PDB entry 9C9M | electron microscopy, 2.01 A resolution | chains I and K of the 12 polymer chains in the assembly

# Chain I (and K)
Protein: Integrase
Organism: Human immunodeficiency virus 1
Notes: EC 2.7.7.-, 3.1.-.-; chain K of this document is another copy of the same molecule, construct and numbering; everything in this record applies to it too
UniProt: P12497 (POL_HV1N5); residues 1-288 here correspond to UniProt positions 1148-1435 (UniProt number = residue number + 1147)
Sequence (358 residues; numbered -69 to 288; the number before each row is that of its first residue; numbers below 1 keep their minus sign (Met-69 is residue -69)):
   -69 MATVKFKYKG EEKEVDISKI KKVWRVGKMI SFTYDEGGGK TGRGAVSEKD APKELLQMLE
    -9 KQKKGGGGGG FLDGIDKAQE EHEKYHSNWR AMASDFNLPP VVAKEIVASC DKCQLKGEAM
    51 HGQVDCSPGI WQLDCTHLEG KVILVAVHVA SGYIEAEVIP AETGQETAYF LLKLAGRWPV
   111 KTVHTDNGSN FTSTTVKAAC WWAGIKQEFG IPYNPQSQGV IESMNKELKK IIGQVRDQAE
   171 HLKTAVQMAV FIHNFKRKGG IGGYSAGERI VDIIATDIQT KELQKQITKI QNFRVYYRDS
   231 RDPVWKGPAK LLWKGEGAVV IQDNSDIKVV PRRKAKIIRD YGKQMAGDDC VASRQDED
Unresolved in the structure: -69 to 0, 229-235, 269-288 (chain K: -69 to 1, 45-56, 140-148, 229-234, 271-288)
Construct notes: initiating methionine (-69); expression tag (-68 to 0)
Ion coordination: Zn2+: His12, His16, Cys40, Cys43; Mg2+ site 1: Asp64, Asp116 (together with Dolutegravir); Mg2+ site 2: Asp64, Glu152 (together with Dolutegravir)
Ligand contacts: Dolutegravir (DLU; (4R,12aS)-N-(2,4-difluorobenzyl)-7-hydroxy-4-methyl-6,8-dioxo-3,4,6,8,12,12a-hexahydro-2H-pyrido[1',2':4,5]pyrazino[2,1-b][1,3]oxazine-9-carboxamide): Asp64, Cys65, Asp116, Asn117, Gly118, Tyr143, Pro145, Gln146, Glu152
Swiss-Prot annotation at these positions:
  - zinc finger: Asp3 to Gln44 (Integrase-type)
  - DNA-binding region: Phe223 to Asp270 (Integrase-type)
  - binding site (Zn(2+)): His12, His16, Cys40, Cys43
  - binding site (Mg(2+)): Asp64, Asp116, Glu152
Reported in the primary citation:
  - catalytic residues: Asp64, Glu152
  - catalytic residues: Asp116 (citing earlier work)
  - mutagenesis - D64N/D116N (>1000-fold), Y271R, Q274L, A276P, G277Q, D279R: decreased catalytic activity
  - mutagenesis - D279E: unchanged catalytic activity

# Interface between chain I and chain K
Pairs across the interface - 51 pairs, chain I then chain K:
  Tyr83(I) - Arg107(K)  hydrogen bond (side chain-backbone)
  Glu85(I) - Arg107(K)  salt bridge
  Ala86(I) - Arg107(K)  hydrogen bond (backbone-side chain)
  Glu87(I) - Lys103(K)  salt bridge
  Tyr99(I) - Lys173(K)
  Tyr99(I) - Gln177(K)
  Leu102(I) - Thr174(K)
  Lys103(I) - Lys103(K)
  Lys103(I) - Gln177(K)
  Ala105(I) - Phe181(K)
  Ala105(I) - Phe185(K)
  Gly106(I) - Val180(K)
  Gly106(I) - Phe181(K)
  Gly106(I) - Asn184(K)  hydrogen bond (backbone-side chain)
  Gly106(I) - Phe185(K)
  Arg107(I) - Tyr83(K)  hydrogen bond (backbone-side chain)
  Arg107(I) - Glu85(K)  salt bridge
  Arg107(I) - Ala86(K)  hydrogen bond (side chain-backbone)
  Arg107(I) - Gln177(K)  hydrogen bond
  Arg107(I) - Val180(K)
  Arg107(I) - Phe185(K)
  Trp108(I) - Trp108(K)  hydrophobic
  Trp108(I) - Phe185(K)
  Pro109(I) - Phe185(K)
  Trp132(I) - Gln168(K)  hydrogen bond
  Trp132(I) - Met178(K)
  Trp132(I) - Phe181(K)  hydrophobic
  Ala133(I) - Phe181(K)
  Gln168(I) - Trp132(K)  hydrogen bond
  Lys173(I) - Tyr99(K)
  Thr174(I) - Leu102(K)
  Gln177(I) - Tyr99(K)
  Gln177(I) - Lys103(K)
  Gln177(I) - Arg107(K)  hydrogen bond
  Met178(I) - Trp132(K)
  Val180(I) - Arg107(K)
  Phe181(I) - Ala105(K)
  Phe181(I) - Gly106(K)
  Phe181(I) - Trp132(K)  hydrophobic
  Asn184(I) - Gly106(K)  hydrogen bond (side chain-backbone)
  Phe185(I) - Ala105(K)
  Phe185(I) - Gly106(K)
  Phe185(I) - Arg107(K)
  Phe185(I) - Trp108(K)
  Phe185(I) - Pro109(K)
  Glu198(I) - Ile208(K)
  Val201(I) - Val201(K)
  Val201(I) - Ile204(K)  hydrophobic
  Val201(I) - Ala205(K)
  Val201(I) - Ile208(K)  hydrophobic
  Ala205(I) - Val201(K)
Interface residues without a listed pair, chain I (31 interface residues in all): Gln95, Ile182, Ile204, Ile208, Gln209
Interface residues without a listed pair, chain K (31 interface residues in all): Glu87, Ala133, Glu170, Ile182, Glu198, Asp202

# Overview
The chain I/chain K interface involves 31 residues from each chain, with 10 hydrogen bonds and 3 salt bridges.
Among the polar pairs are Glu85(I)-Arg107(K), Glu87(I)-Lys103(K) and Tyr83(I)-Arg107(K). From the paper:
catalytic residues Asp64(I), Glu152(I) and Asp116(I); D64N/D116N, Y271R and Q274L of chain I, among others,
reduce catalytic activity; 7 substitutions were tested in all.
Both chains are Integrase (Human immunodeficiency virus 1). Entry 9C9M (HIV-1 intasome core bound with DTG)
was determined by electron microscopy.
